7T3K - chains C and D of the 22 polymer chains in the assembly; structure by electron microscopy, 3.50 A resolution.

== Chain C ==
Molecule: CRISPR-associated endonuclease Cas6/Csy4
Notes: EC 3.1.-.-
UniProtKB: Q02MM2 (CAS6_PSEAB); residue numbers follow UniProt; this construct covers 1-187
Sequence (187 residues; each row starts with the number of its first residue):
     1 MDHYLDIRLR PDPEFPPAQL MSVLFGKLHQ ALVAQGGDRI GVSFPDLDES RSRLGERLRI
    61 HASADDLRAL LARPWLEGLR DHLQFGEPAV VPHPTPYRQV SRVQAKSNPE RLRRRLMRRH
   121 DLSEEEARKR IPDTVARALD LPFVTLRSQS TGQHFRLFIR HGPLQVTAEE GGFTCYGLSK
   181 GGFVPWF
Swiss-Prot annotation at these positions:
  - active site: His29 (Proton acceptor)
  - site: Ser148 (Substrate binding)
  - mutagenesis: His29 (H29A: No pre-crRNA cleavage, still binds crRNA. Does not support formation of the Csy ribonucleoprotein complex; H29D: Cleaves pre-crRNA 910-fold slower; H29K: Cleaves pre-crRNA 130-fold slower), Glu49 (E49A: No biofilm formation upon phage infection, no crRNA formed; E49K: Restores biofilm formation upon phage infection, crRNA forms), Arg102 (R102A: Loss of pre-crRNA cleavage, still binds crRNA), Gln104 (Q104A: No loss of pre-crRNA cleavage, still binds crRNA), Ser148 (S148A: Cleaves pre-crRNA 8300-fold slower; S148C: No pre-crRNA cleavage, still binds crRNA), Ser150 (S150A: Cleaves pre-crRNA 350-fold slower), Thr151 (T151A: Cleaves pre-crRNA 380-fold slower), Phe155 (F155A: Very little pre-crRNA cleavage, still binds crRNA), Tyr176 (Y176A: Cleaves pre-crRNA 130-fold slower; Y176F: Cleaves pre-crRNA 13-fold slower)

== Chain D ==
Molecule: CRISPR type I-F/YPEST-associated protein Csy3
UniProtKB: A0A444M080 (A0A444M080_PSEAI); residues 21-361 here correspond to UniProt positions 2-342 (UniProt number = residue number - 19)
Sequence (360 residues; each row starts with the number of its first residue):
     2 MKSSHHHHHH ENLYFQSNAS KPILSTASVL AFERKLDPSD ALMSAGAWAQ RDASQEWPAV
    62 TVREKSVRGT ISNRLKTKDR DPAKLDASIQ SPNLQTVDVA NLPSDADTLK VRFTLRVLGG
   122 AGTPSACNDA AYRDKLLQTV ATYVNDQGFA ELARRYAHNL ANARFLWRNR VGAEAVEVRI
   182 NHIRQGEVAR AWRFDALAIG LRDFKADAEL DALAELIASG LSGSGHVLLE VVAFARIGDG
   242 QEVFPSQELI LDKGDKKGQK SKTLYSVRDA AAIHSQKIGN ALRTIDTWYP DEDGLGPIAV
   302 EPYGSVTSQG KAYRQPKQKL DFYTLLDNWV LRDEAPAVEQ QHYVIANLIR GGVFGEAEEK
Unresolved in the structure: 2-23, 69-95, 251-260, 359-361
Construct notes: initiating methionine (2); expression tag (3-20)

== How chain C and chain D interact ==
Residue-residue contacts (37; chain C residue first):
  Arg10(C) - Arg203(D)
  Arg10(C) - Gly295(D)
  Pro11(C) - Arg203(D)  hydrogen bond (backbone-side chain)
  Pro11(C) - Asp294(D)
  Pro11(C) - Leu296(D)
  Pro11(C) - Gln310(D)
  Asp12(C) - Leu296(D)
  Asp12(C) - Ser309(D)  hydrogen bond (backbone-side chain)
  Asp12(C) - Gln310(D)  hydrogen bond (backbone-side chain)
  Pro13(C) - Leu296(D)
  Pro13(C) - Pro298(D)
  Pro13(C) - Val307(D)  hydrophobic
  Pro13(C) - Ser309(D)
  Pro13(C) - Gln310(D)
  Glu14(C) - Arg165(D)
  Glu14(C) - Trp168(D)
  Glu14(C) - Ser309(D)
  Phe15(C) - Trp168(D)
  Phe15(C) - Arg169(D)
  Phe15(C) - Val172(D)  hydrophobic
  Phe15(C) - Ser309(D)  hydrogen bond (backbone-side chain)
  Pro16(C) - Ser309(D)
  Gln19(C) - Arg169(D)  hydrogen bond
  Val23(C) - Arg169(D)
  Val23(C) - Val172(D)
  Lys27(C) - Gly173(D)  hydrogen bond (side chain-backbone)
  Glu77(C) - Ala174(D)
  Gly78(C) - Arg171(D)
  Gly78(C) - Val172(D)
  Gly78(C) - Ala174(D)
  Gly78(C) - Leu198(D)
  Leu79(C) - Val172(D)
  Asp81(C) - Arg171(D)  salt bridge
  Asp81(C) - Gly201(D)
  Asp81(C) - Leu202(D)  hydrogen bond (side chain-backbone)
  Asp81(C) - Arg203(D)  hydrogen bond (backbone-side chain)
  His82(C) - Val172(D)
Also at the interface, not in a pair above, chain C (18 interface residues in all): Arg8, Gln30, His154
Also at the interface, not in a pair above, chain D (22 interface residues in all): Glu175, Gln242, Glu243, Ile299

== Summary ==
18 residues of chain C face 22 of chain D across their interface, with 8 hydrogen bonds and 1 salt bridge.
Polar contacts include Asp81(C)-Arg171(D), Pro11(C)-Arg203(D) and Asp12(C)-Ser309(D). UniProt lists
active-site residue His29(C) and 9 mutagenesis sites on chain C.
Chain C is CRISPR-associated endonuclease Cas6/Csy4 and chain D is CRISPR type I-F/YPEST-associated protein
Csy3; the structure, Cryo-EM structure of Csy-AcrIF24 dimer, was determined by electron microscopy, deposited
together with 7T3J, 7T3L, 7TAW and 7TAX.
